6IPU - chains H and J of the 10 polymer chains in the assembly; structure by X-ray diffraction, 1.99 A resolution.

# Chain H
Protein: Histone H2B type 1-J
Source organism: Homo sapiens
UniProtKB: P06899 (H2B1J_HUMAN); residues 28-122 here correspond to UniProt positions 32-126 (UniProt number = residue number + 4)
Sequence (95 residues; each row starts with the number of its first residue):
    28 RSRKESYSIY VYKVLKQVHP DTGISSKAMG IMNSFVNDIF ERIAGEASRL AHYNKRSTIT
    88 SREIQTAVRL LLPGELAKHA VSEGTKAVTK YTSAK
Curated features (UniProtKB/Swiss-Prot):
  - modified residue: Lys31 (N6-(2-hydroxyisobutyryl)lysine), Glu32 (PolyADP-ribosyl glutamic acid), Ser33 (Phosphoserine), Lys40 (N6-(2-hydroxyisobutyryl)lysine), Lys43 (N6-(2-hydroxyisobutyryl)lysine), Lys54 (N6,N6-dimethyllysine), Arg76 (Dimethylated arginine), Lys82 (N6,N6,N6-trimethyllysine), Arg83 (Omega-N-methylarginine), Arg89 (Omega-N-methylarginine), Lys105 (N6-(2-hydroxyisobutyryl)lysine), Thr112 (Phosphothreonine), Lys113 (N6-(2-hydroxyisobutyryl)lysine), Lys117 (N6-(2-hydroxyisobutyryl)lysine)
  - glycosylation: Ser109 (O-linked (GlcNAc) serine)
  - cross-link (Glycyl lysine isopeptide (Lys-Gly)): Lys31 (interchain with G-Cter in ubiquitin), Lys117 (interchain with G-Cter in ubiquitin)

# Chain J
Molecule: 145-nt DNA strand
Source organism: Homo sapiens
Sequence (145 nucleotides; row label = number of the first residue in the row; numbers below 1 keep their minus sign (DA-72 is residue -72)):
   -72 ATCAATATCC ACCTGCAGAT ACTACCAAAA GTGTATTTGG AAACTGCTCC ATCAAAAGGC
   -12 ATGTTCAGCT GATTCAGCTG AACATGCCTT TTGATGGAGC AGTTTCCAAA TACACTTTTG
    48 GTAGTATCTG CAGGTGGATA TTGAT

# How chain H and chain J interact
Contacting residue pairs (15):
  Arg28(H) with DG29(J), phosphate contact; DT30(J), salt bridge to the phosphate
  Ser29(H) with DG29(J), hydrogen bond to the phosphate
  Arg30(H) with DC-47(J), hydrogen bond to the sugar; DA-46(J), sugar contact
  Tyr39(H) with DT-53(J), hydrogen bond to the phosphate
  Gly50(H) with DT-53(J), phosphate contact
  Ile51(H) with DA-54(J), phosphate contact; DT-53(J), hydrogen bond to the phosphate
  Ser52(H) with DA-54(J), phosphate contact
  Ser53(H) with DA-54(J), hydrogen bond to the phosphate
  Arg83(H) with DG-34(J), phosphate contact
  Ser84(H) with DT-35(J), hydrogen bond to the phosphate; DG-34(J), hydrogen bond to the phosphate
  Thr85(H) with DG-34(J), hydrogen bond to the phosphate
Interface residues without a listed pair, chain H (13 interface residues in all): Glu32, Lys82
Interface residues without a listed pair, chain J (13 interface residues in all): DC-48, DA-45, DA-44, DG-33, DA28

# Summary
Chain H and chain J each contribute 13 residues to their interface; the contacts include 8 hydrogen bonds and
1 salt bridge. Among the polar pairs are Arg30(H)-DC-47(J), Ser29(H)-DG29(J) and Tyr39(H)-DT-53(J).
Here chain H is Histone H2B type 1-J and chain J is a 145-nt DNA strand, both from Homo sapiens. Entry 6IPU
(Human nucleosome core particle containing 145 bp of DNA) was determined by X-ray diffraction (same
publication as 6JXD, 6K1I, 6K1J and 6K1K).
